PDB entry 8U9L | X-ray diffraction, 3.09 A resolution | chains E and B of the 4 polymer chains in the assembly

== Chain E ==
Molecule: 20-nt DNA strand
Sequence (20 nucleotides; numbered 1 to 20; the number before each row is that of its first residue):
     1 TTGATGGGAA TTTCCGATTC

== Chain B ==
Molecule: Transcription factor p65, Proto-oncogene c-Rel chimera
From: Mus musculus
UniProt: chimeric construct of Q04207, P15307: residues 2-81 from Q04207 (TF65_MOUSE) positions 19-98 (UniProt number = residue number + 17); residues 82-170 from P15307 positions 88-176 (UniProt number = residue number + 6); residues 177-277 from Q04207 (TF65_MOUSE) positions 191-291 (UniProt number = residue number + 14)
Amino-acid sequence (277 residues; row label = number of the first residue in the row):
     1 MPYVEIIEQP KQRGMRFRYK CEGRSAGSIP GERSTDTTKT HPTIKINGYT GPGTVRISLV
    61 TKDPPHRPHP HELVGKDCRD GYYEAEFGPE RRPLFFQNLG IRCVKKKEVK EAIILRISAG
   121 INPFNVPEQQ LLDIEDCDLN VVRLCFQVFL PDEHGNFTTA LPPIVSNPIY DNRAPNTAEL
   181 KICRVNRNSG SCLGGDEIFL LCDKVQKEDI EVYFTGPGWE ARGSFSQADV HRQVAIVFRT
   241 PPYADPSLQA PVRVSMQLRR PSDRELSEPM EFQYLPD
Not modelled in the structure: 1, 155-156
Sequence notes: initiating methionine (1); conflict Glu111 (Gly117 in P15307), Pro127 (Gly133 in P15307), Leu144 (Cys150 in P15307), Cys145 (Val151 in P15307), Gln147 (Met153 in P15307), Val148 (Phe154 in P15307), His154 (Asp160 in P15307); linker (171-176)
Swiss-Prot annotation at these positions:
  - modified residue: Cys21 (Cysteine persulfide), Lys204 (N6-acetyllysine), Lys207 (N6-acetyllysine), Thr240 (Phosphothreonine), Ser262 (Phosphoserine), Ser267 (Phosphoserine)
  - cross-link: Lys20 (Glycyl lysine isopeptide (Lys-Gly) (interchain with G-Cter in SUMO3))

== Chain E / chain B interface ==
Contacting residue pairs (21; chain E residue first):
  DG8(E) - Lys207(B)  phosphate contact
  DG8(E) - Arg232(B)  salt bridge to the phosphate
  DA9(E) - Lys207(B)  salt bridge to the phosphate
  DA9(E) - Arg232(B)  phosphate contact
  DA9(E) - Gln233(B)  sugar contact
  DA10(E) - Pro175(B)  phosphate contact
  DA10(E) - Gln206(B)  hydrogen bond to the phosphate
  DA10(E) - Gln233(B)  hydrogen bond to the phosphate
  DT11(E) - Tyr19(B)  sugar contact
  DT12(E) - Tyr19(B)  hydrogen bond to the phosphate
  DT12(E) - Lys105(B)  hydrogen bond to the phosphate
  DT12(E) - Lys106(B)  hydrogen bond to the phosphate
  DT12(E) - Arg173(B)  base contact
  DT13(E) - Arg16(B)  base contact
  DT13(E) - Tyr19(B)  base contact
  DT13(E) - Cys21(B)  hydrogen bond to the phosphate
  DT13(E) - Glu22(B)  base contact
  DT13(E) - Lys105(B)  salt bridge to the phosphate
  DT13(E) - Arg173(B)  hydrogen bond to the base
  DC14(E) - Glu22(B)  hydrogen bond to the base
  DC15(E) - Arg24(B)  base contact
Interface residues without a listed pair, chain E (9 interface residues in all): DG16
Interface residues without a listed pair, chain B (15 interface residues in all): Arg18, Lys204

== Summary ==
The interface between chain E and chain B involves 9 residues on one side and 15 on the other, with 8 hydrogen
bonds and 3 salt bridges. Among the polar pairs are DT13(E)-Arg173(B), DC14(E)-Glu22(B) and DA10(E)-Gln206(B).
Here chain E is a 20-nt DNA strand and chain B is Transcription factor p65, Proto-oncogene c-Rel chimera (Mus
musculus). Entry 8U9L (Crystal Structure of RelA-cRel chimera complex with DNA) was determined by X-ray
diffraction.
